Entry 8TXB (electron microscopy, 3.90 A resolution); this record covers chains C and D of the 4 polymer chains in the assembly.

== Chain C (and D) ==
Molecule: Mastigoneme-like protein
From: Chlamydomonas reinhardtii
Notes: chain D of this document is another copy of the same molecule, construct and numbering; everything in this record applies to it too
Reference sequence: Q8LRM7 (Q8LRM7_CHLRE); aligned to UniProt positions 1-1977 over residues 1-1977 (the alignment contains insertions or deletions, so no single offset holds)
Amino-acid sequence (1987 residues; numbered 1 to 1987; the number before each row is that of its first residue):
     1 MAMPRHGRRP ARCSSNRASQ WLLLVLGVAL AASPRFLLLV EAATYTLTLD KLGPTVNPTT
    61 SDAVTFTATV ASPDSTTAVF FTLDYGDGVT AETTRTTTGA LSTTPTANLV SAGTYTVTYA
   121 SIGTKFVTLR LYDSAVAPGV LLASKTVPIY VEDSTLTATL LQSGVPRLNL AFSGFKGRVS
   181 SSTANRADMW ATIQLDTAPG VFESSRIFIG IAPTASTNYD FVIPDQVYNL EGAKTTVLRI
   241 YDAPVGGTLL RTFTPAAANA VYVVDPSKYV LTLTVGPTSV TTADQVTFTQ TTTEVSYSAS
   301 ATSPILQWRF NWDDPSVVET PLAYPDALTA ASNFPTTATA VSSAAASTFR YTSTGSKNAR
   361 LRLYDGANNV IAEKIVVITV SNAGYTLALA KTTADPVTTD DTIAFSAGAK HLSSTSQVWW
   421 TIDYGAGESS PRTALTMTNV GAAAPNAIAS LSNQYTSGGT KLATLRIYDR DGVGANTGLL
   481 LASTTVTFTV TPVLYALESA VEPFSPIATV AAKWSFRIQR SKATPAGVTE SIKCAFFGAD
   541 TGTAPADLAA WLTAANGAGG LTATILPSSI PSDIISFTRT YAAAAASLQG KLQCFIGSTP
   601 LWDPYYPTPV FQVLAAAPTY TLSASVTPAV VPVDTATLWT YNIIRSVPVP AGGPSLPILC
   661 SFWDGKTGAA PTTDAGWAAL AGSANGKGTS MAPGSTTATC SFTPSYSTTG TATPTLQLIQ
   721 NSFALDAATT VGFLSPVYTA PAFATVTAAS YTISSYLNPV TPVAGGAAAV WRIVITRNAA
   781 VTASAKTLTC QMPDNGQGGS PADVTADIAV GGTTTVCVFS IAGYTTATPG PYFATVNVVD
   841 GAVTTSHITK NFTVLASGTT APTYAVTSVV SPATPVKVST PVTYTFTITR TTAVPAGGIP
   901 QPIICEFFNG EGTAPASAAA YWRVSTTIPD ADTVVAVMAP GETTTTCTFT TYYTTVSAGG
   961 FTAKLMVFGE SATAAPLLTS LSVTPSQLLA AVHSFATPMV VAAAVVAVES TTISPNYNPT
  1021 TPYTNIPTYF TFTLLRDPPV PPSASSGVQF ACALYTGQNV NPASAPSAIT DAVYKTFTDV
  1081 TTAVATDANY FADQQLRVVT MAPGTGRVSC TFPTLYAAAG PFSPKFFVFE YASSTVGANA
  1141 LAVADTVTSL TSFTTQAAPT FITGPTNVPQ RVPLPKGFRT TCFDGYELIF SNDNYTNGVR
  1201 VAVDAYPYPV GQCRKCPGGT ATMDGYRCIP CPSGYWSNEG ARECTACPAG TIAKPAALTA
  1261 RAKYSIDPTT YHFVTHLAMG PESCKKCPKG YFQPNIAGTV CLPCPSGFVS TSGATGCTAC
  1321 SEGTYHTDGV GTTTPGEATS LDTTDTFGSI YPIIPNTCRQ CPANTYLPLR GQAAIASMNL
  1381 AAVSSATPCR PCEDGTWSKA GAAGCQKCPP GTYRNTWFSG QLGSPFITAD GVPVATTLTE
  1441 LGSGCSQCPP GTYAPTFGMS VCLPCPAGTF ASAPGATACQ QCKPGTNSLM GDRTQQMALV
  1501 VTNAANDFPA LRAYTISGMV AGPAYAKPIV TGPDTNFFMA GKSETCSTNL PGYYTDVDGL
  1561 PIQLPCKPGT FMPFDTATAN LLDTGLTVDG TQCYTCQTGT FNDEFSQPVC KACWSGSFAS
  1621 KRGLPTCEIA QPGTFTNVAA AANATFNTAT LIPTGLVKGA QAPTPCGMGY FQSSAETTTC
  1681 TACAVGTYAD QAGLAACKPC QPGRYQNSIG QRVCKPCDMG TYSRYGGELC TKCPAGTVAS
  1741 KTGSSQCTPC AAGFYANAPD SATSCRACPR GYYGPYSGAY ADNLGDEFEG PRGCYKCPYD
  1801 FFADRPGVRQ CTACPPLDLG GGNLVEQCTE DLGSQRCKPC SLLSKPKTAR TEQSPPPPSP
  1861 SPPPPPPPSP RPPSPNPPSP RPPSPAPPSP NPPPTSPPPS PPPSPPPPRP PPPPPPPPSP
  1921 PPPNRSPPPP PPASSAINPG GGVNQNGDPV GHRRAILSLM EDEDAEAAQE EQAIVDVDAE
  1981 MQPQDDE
Disordered / not traced: 1-42, 739-748, 915-930, 974-983, 1946-1955, 1983-1987
Disulfides: Cys534-Cys594, Cys790-Cys817, Cys905-Cys947, Cys1052-Cys1110, Cys1182-Cys1213, Cys1216-Cys1228, Cys1231-Cys1244, Cys1247-Cys1284, Cys1287-Cys1301, Cys1304-Cys1317, Cys1320-Cys1358, Cys1361-Cys1389, Cys1392-Cys1405, Cys1408-Cys1445, Cys1448-Cys1462, Cys1465-Cys1479, Cys1482-Cys1546, Cys1566-Cys1593, Cys1596-Cys1610, Cys1613-Cys1627, Cys1666-Cys1680, Cys1683-Cys1697, Cys1700-Cys1714, Cys1717-Cys1730, Cys1733-Cys1747, Cys1750-Cys1765, Cys1768-Cys1794, Cys1797-Cys1811, Cys1814-Cys1837
Sequence notes: conflict Leu141 (Val in Q8LRM7), Leu142 (Thr in Q8LRM7), Ala143 (Gly in Q8LRM7), 25 further conflict positions vs the reference (Q8LRM7) not listed; expression tag (1978-1987)

== Interface between chain C and chain D ==
Contacting residue pairs (37; chain C residue first):
  Ala1381(C) with Leu141(D); Leu142(D)
  Ala1382(C) with Leu141(D)
  Pro1533(C) with Asn169(D)
  Phe1635(C) with Val1943(D), hydrophobic; Gln1945(D)
  Asn1637(C) with Val1943(D); Asn1944(D); Gln1945(D)
  Thr1664(C) with Gly1942(D); Val1943(D), hydrogen bond (side chain-backbone)
  Gly1667(C) with Ala1936(D)
  Met1668(C) with Ala1936(D), hydrogen bond (backbone-backbone); Ile1937(D), hydrophobic
  Tyr1670(C) with Ser1935(D)
  Tyr1688(C) with Gln1170(D)
  Cys1700(C) with Gln1170(D)
  Gln1701(C) with Gln1170(D); Arg1171(D), hydrogen bond (side chain-backbone)
  Arg1704(C) with Val1168(D), hydrogen bond (side chain-backbone); Pro1169(D), hydrogen bond (side chain-backbone); Gln1170(D)
  Asn1707(C) with Pro1930(D)
  Ser1708(C) with Pro1930(D), hydrogen bond (side chain-backbone); Pro1931(D)
  Ile1709(C) with Pro1932(D)
  Gly1710(C) with Pro1932(D); Ala1933(D)
  Gln1711(C) with Pro1931(D), hydrogen bond (side chain-backbone); Ala1933(D)
  Cys1714(C) with Gln1170(D), hydrogen bond
  Tyr1725(C) with Glu1970(D)
  Thr1742(C) with Pro1165(D)
  Pro1860(C) with Tyr606(D), hydrophobic
  Ser1861(C) with Tyr606(D)
  Pro1863(C) with Tyr606(D)
  Pro1864(C) with Tyr605(D), hydrophobic
Also at the interface, not in a pair above, chain C (28 interface residues in all): Lys1715, Pro1716, Pro1846
Also at the interface, not in a pair above, chain D (25 interface residues in all): Thr703, Asn1167, Ser1934

== In short ==
The interface between chain C and chain D involves 28 residues on one side and 25 on the other, with 8
hydrogen bonds. Polar contacts include Thr1664(C)-Val1943(D), Gln1701(C)-Arg1171(D) and Arg1704(C)-Val1168(D).
Both chains are Mastigoneme-like protein (Chlamydomonas reinhardtii). Entry 8TXB (Characterization of the
Chlamydomonas Flagellar Mastigoneme Filament Structure at 3.9A) was determined by electron microscopy,
deposited together with 8TX1 and 8TXC.
